PDB entry 6HH9 | X-ray diffraction, 2.40 A resolution | chain A

# Chain A
Protein: GDSL-like protein
From: Roseburia intestinalis L1-82
UniProt: C7G6F8 (C7G6F8_9FIRM); numbering as in UniProt (aligned over 1-372)
Amino-acid sequence (378 residues; numbered 1 to 378; the number before each row is that of its first residue):
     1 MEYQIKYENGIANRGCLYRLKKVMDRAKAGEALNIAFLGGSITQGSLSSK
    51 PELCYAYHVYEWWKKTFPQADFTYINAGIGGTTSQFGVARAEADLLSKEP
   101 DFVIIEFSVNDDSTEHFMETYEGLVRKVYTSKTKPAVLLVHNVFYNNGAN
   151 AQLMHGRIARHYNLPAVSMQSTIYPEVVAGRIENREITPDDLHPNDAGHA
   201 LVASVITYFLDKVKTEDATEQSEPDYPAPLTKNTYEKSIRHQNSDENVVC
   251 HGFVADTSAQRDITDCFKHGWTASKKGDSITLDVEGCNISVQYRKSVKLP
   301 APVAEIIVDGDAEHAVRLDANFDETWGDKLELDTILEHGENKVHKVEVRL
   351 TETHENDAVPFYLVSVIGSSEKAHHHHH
Disordered / not traced: 1-2, 217-221, 376-378
Construct notes: expression tag (373-378)
Reported in the primary citation:
  - catalytic residues: Ser41, Gly81, Asn110, Asp190, His193
  - contacts within the chain: Asp190-His193 (hydrogen bond)
  - binding site for beta-D-mannopyranose: Ser41, Ser46, Leu47, Asn110, Phe144, Leu192, His193, Glu324, Trp326
  - specificity-determining residues: Glu324 (proposed by the authors, not directly observed)

# Summary
The paper reports catalytic residues Ser41, Gly81 and Asn110 among others; a binding site for
beta-D-mannopyranose at Ser41, Ser46 and Leu47 among others.
Chain A is GDSL-like protein (Roseburia intestinalis L1-82); the structure, Crystal structure of a two-domain
esterase (CEX) active on acetylated mannans co-crystallized with mannopentaose, was determined by X-ray
diffraction together with 6HFZ from the same study.
